PDB entry 7ZXY | electron microscopy, 3.15 A resolution | chains B and C of the 16 polymer chains in the assembly

[Chain B]
Protein: Cytochrome b6-f complex subunit 4
From: Synechocystis sp. PCC 6803
UniProt: P27589 (PETD_SYNY3); numbering as in UniProt (aligned over 1-160)
Chain sequence (160 residues; each row starts with the number of its first residue):
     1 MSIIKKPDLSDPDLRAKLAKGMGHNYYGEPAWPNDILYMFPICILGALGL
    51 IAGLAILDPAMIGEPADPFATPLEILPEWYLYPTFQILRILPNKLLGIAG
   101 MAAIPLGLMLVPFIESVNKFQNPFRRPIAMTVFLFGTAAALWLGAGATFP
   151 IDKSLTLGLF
Disordered / not traced: 1, 160
Ligand contacts:
  - chlorophyll a (CLA): Tyr-80, Leu-81, Pro-83, Thr-84, Ile-87, Met-101, Ala-102, Ile-104, Pro-105, Leu-106, Leu-108, Val-111, Glu-115, Val-132, Phe-133, Phe-135, Gly-136, Ala-139, Ala-140, Leu-143
  - heme c (HEC): Asn-25, Met-39, Phe-40, Cys-43, Ile-44

[Chain C]
Protein: Cytochrome f
From: Synechocystis sp. PCC 6803
UniProt: P26287 (CYF_SYNY3); the author numbering skips numbers that UniProt does not, so the offset changes along the chain: 1-194 = UniProt 45-238; 196-285 = UniProt 239-328
Chain sequence (284 residues; numbered 1 to 285; 1 number in that range is skipped by the numbering (no residue carries it; nothing is unmodelled there); the number before each row is that of its first residue):
     1 YPFWAQETAPLTPREATGRIVCANCHLAQKAAEVEIPQAVLPDTVFEAVV
    51 KIPYDLDSQQVLGDGSKGGLNVGAVLMLPEGFKIAPPDRLSEGLKEKVGG
   101 TYFQPYREDMENVVIVGPLPGEQYQEIVFPVLSPDPAKDKSINYGKFAVH
   151 LGANRGRGQIYPTGLLSNNNAFKAPNAGTISEVNALEAGGYQLI
   196 LTTADGTETVDIPAGPELIVSAGQTVEAGEFLTNNPNVGGFGQKDTEVVL
   246 QNPTRIKFLVLFLAGIMLSQILLVLKKKQIEKVQAAELNF
Disordered / not traced: 196-200
UniProt features mapped onto this chain:
  - binding site (heme): Tyr-1, Cys-22, Cys-25, His-26
Covalently attached groups: heme c (HEC) linked to Cys-22, Cys-25
Metal / ion sites: heme c Fe: Tyr-1, His-26
Ligand contacts: heme c (HEC): Tyr-1, Pro-2, Trp-4, Ala-5, Thr-8, Val-21, His-26, Gln-60, Gly-69, Leu-70, Asn-71, Val-72, Gly-73, Ala-74, Val-75, Pro-118, Gly-152, Asn-154, Arg-155, Gly-156, Arg-157, Gly-158, Ile-160, Tyr-161, Pro-162

[Chain B / chain C interface]
Pairs across the interface (50; chain B residue first):
  Ser-2(B) / Gln-279(C)
  Ser-2(B) / Ala-280(C)
  Ser-2(B) / Leu-283(C)
  Ile-3(B) / Glu-276(C)
  Ile-3(B) / Ala-280(C)  hydrophobic
  Glu-29(B) / Lys-272(C)  salt bridge
  Pro-30(B) / Gln-279(C)
  Pro-33(B) / Ile-275(C)  hydrophobic
  Pro-33(B) / Gln-279(C)
  Asn-34(B) / Lys-272(C)
  Asn-34(B) / Gln-279(C)  hydrogen bond
  Asp-35(B) / Lys-272(C)  salt bridge
  Tyr-38(B) / Leu-268(C)
  Tyr-38(B) / Lys-271(C)  hydrogen bond
  Tyr-38(B) / Lys-272(C)
  Tyr-38(B) / Ile-275(C)
  Met-39(B) / Lys-272(C)
  Pro-41(B) / Leu-268(C)  hydrophobic
  Ile-42(B) / Gln-265(C)  hydrogen bond (backbone-side chain)
  Ile-42(B) / Leu-268(C)  hydrophobic
  Ile-42(B) / Val-269(C)  hydrophobic
  Leu-45(B) / Ile-261(C)
  Leu-45(B) / Ser-264(C)
  Gly-46(B) / Gln-265(C)
  Gly-49(B) / Leu-258(C)
  Gly-49(B) / Ile-261(C)
  Gly-53(B) / Leu-254(C)
  Ile-56(B) / Gln-246(C)  hydrogen bond (backbone-side chain)
  Ile-56(B) / Arg-250(C)
  Ile-56(B) / Leu-254(C)  hydrophobic
  Leu-57(B) / Gln-38(C)  hydrogen bond (backbone-side chain)
  Leu-57(B) / Gln-246(C)
  Leu-57(B) / Ile-251(C)  hydrophobic
  Leu-57(B) / Leu-254(C)  hydrophobic
  Asp-58(B) / Gln-38(C)  hydrogen bond
  Asp-58(B) / Lys-146(C)  salt bridge
  Pro-59(B) / Lys-146(C)
  Pro-59(B) / Val-244(C)
  Met-61(B) / Lys-146(C)
  Met-61(B) / Glu-242(C)
  Glu-64(B) / Arg-14(C)  salt bridge
  Asp-67(B) / Ala-16(C)
  Ala-70(B) / Ala-16(C)
  Ala-70(B) / Thr-17(C)
  Thr-71(B) / Thr-17(C)  hydrogen bond (backbone-side chain)
  Pro-72(B) / Thr-17(C)
  Leu-73(B) / Thr-17(C)  hydrogen bond (backbone-backbone)
  Leu-73(B) / Gly-18(C)
  Leu-73(B) / Arg-19(C)
  Leu-73(B) / Gln-238(C)
Interface residues without a listed pair, chain B (28 interface residues in all): Ala-52, Ile-62
Interface residues without a listed pair, chain C (30 interface residues in all): Phe-147, Ala-148, Phe-257

[In short]
Chain B and chain C form an interface of 28 and 30 residues respectively, with 8 hydrogen bonds and 4 salt
bridges. Polar contacts include Glu-29(B)/Lys-272(C), Asp-35(B)/Lys-272(C) and Asp-58(B)/Lys-146(C). Chain B
binds heme c and chlorophyll a. Heme c is covalently linked to Cys-22(C).
Here chain B is Cytochrome b6-f complex subunit 4 and chain C is Cytochrome f, both from Synechocystis sp. PCC
6803. Entry 7ZXY (3.15 Angstrom cryo-EM structure of the dimeric cytochrome b6f complex from Synechocystis sp.
PCC 6803 with ...) was determined by electron microscopy (same publication as 7R0W).
